7W5Z - chains c3 and q of the 116 polymer chains in the assembly; structure by electron microscopy, 3.02 A resolution.

[Chain c3]
Molecule: Ymf68
Source organism: Tetrahymena thermophila
UniProtKB: Q950Y6 (Q950Y6_TETTH); numbering as in UniProt (aligned over 1-594)
Sequence (594 residues; row label = number of the first residue in the row):
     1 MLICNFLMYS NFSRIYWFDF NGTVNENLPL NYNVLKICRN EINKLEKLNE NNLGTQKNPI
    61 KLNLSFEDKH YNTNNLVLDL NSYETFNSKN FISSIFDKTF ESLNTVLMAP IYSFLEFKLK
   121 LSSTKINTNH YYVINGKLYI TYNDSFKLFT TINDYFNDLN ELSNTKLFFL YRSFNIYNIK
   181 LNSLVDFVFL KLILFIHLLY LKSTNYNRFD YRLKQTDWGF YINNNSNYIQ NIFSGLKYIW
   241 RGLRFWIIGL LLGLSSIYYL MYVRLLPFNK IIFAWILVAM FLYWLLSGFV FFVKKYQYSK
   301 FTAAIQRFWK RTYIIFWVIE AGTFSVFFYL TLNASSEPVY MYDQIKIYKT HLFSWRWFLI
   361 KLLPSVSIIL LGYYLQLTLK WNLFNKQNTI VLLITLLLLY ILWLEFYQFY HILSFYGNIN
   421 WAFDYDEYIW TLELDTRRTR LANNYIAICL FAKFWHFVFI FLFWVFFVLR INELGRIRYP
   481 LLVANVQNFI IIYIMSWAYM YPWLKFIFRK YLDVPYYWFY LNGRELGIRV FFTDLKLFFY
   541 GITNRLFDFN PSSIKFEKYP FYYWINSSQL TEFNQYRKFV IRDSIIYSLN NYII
Disordered / not traced: 1-12, 73-86, 124-128
Residues lining bound ligands:
  - 1,2-diacyl-sn-glycero-3-phosphocholine (PC1), molecule 1: F281, L285, F289, F292, Y296, I305, F308, W309, T312, I315, F316, I319, E320
  - 1,2-diacyl-sn-glycero-3-phosphocholine (PC1), molecule 2: L286, F289, F292, V293, Y296, Q297, F301, W309, T312, Y313, F316, F459, L462, F463, F466, R478, P480, L481, A484
  - 1,2-diacyl-sn-glycero-3-phosphocholine (PC1), molecule 3: F327, L402, W403, F406, F409, L413, Y416, G417, I448, F451, A452, F454, W455
  - 1,2-diacyl-sn-glycero-3-phosphocholine (PC1), molecule 4: F328, L352, F353, S354, W355, R356, I494, W497, A498, M500, Y501, W503, L504, F506, I507
  - 1,2-diacyl-sn-glycero-3-phosphocholine (PC1), molecule 5: Y329, L332, N333, A334, S335, L504, K505, F508, R509, L512
  - 1,2-diacyl-sn-glycero-3-phosphocholine (PC1), molecule 6: L393, L396, L397, L399, Y400, W403, L404
  - 1,2-diacyl-sn-glycero-3-phosphocholine (PC1), molecule 7: A452, W455, H456

[Chain q]
Molecule: Transmembrane protein, putative
Source organism: Tetrahymena thermophila
UniProtKB: Q23D87 (Q23D87_TETTS); residue numbers follow UniProt; this construct covers 1-173
Sequence (173 residues; numbered 1 to 173; the number before each row is that of its first residue):
     1 MDNNYHFWGN GDRQDVSLSY EDYYSILDCL LDEKLSPQGL MKFKNLHEVS MYGVSYVPLY
    61 CFPVAYGISH MLTGKVRRGH SGYRNLFSLM SVVLPFTCWY AYTTPIPRRL YTEIICSNNA
   121 DGAYVRNRIK QQKPGIWRKL SQQLYNKNFR FPELNQDLTA TEFPLDYVAP HKF
Residues lining bound ligands: 1,2-diacyl-sn-glycero-3-phosphocholine (PC1): Y20, E21, Y24, F87, M90, S91, L94, P95, C98, W99, Y102, T103

[How chain c3 and chain q interact]
Contacting residue pairs (98):
  R356(c3) - E21(q)  salt bridge
  R356(c3) - W99(q)
  L359(c3) - P95(q)  hydrophobic
  L359(c3) - F96(q)  hydrophobic
  L359(c3) - W99(q)  hydrophobic
  V366(c3) - V92(q)  hydrophobic
  I369(c3) - S88(q)
  Y373(c3) - R78(q)
  Y373(c3) - N85(q)
  Q487(c3) - R84(q)  hydrogen bond
  I490(c3) - R84(q)
  Y493(c3) - S91(q)  hydrogen bond
  Y493(c3) - V92(q)
  W497(c3) - S91(q)
  F506(c3) - Y24(q)
  I507(c3) - V54(q)  hydrophobic
  K510(c3) - M51(q)
  Y511(c3) - M51(q)
  Y511(c3) - Y52(q)
  Y511(c3) - S55(q)  hydrogen bond
  Y511(c3) - Y56(q)
  R524(c3) - W8(q)
  R524(c3) - N45(q)  hydrogen bond
  R524(c3) - E48(q)  salt bridge
  L526(c3) - F7(q)  hydrophobic
  L526(c3) - W8(q)  hydrophobic
  L526(c3) - E48(q)
  G527(c3) - Y52(q)
  G527(c3) - Y56(q)  hydrogen bond (backbone-side chain)
  R529(c3) - F7(q)
  V530(c3) - V49(q)
  V530(c3) - Y52(q)  hydrophobic
  V530(c3) - Y60(q)
  F531(c3) - Y56(q)
  F531(c3) - L59(q)  hydrophobic
  F531(c3) - Y60(q)  hydrogen bond (backbone-side chain)
  T533(c3) - G9(q)
  T533(c3) - N10(q)
  D534(c3) - Y20(q)  hydrogen bond
  D534(c3) - G53(q)
  D534(c3) - Y60(q)
  D534(c3) - R108(q)  salt bridge
  L535(c3) - Y60(q)  hydrogen bond (backbone-side chain)
  K536(c3) - N10(q)  hydrogen bond
  K536(c3) - G11(q)
  L537(c3) - G9(q)
  L537(c3) - N10(q)
  L537(c3) - G11(q)
  L537(c3) - I106(q)
  L537(c3) - P107(q)
  L537(c3) - R108(q)
  F538(c3) - Y20(q)  hydrophobic
  F538(c3) - V57(q)  hydrophobic
  F538(c3) - Y60(q)  hydrophobic
  F538(c3) - A101(q)
  F538(c3) - I106(q)  hydrophobic
  F539(c3) - R13(q)
  Y540(c3) - M1(q)  hydrogen bond
  Y540(c3) - R13(q)  hydrogen bond (backbone-side chain)
  G541(c3) - T104(q)
  G541(c3) - P105(q)
  I542(c3) - T104(q)
  T543(c3) - R13(q)
  N544(c3) - R13(q)  hydrogen bond
  R545(c3) - Y100(q)  hydrogen bond (side chain-backbone)
  R545(c3) - T103(q)  hydrogen bond
  R545(c3) - T104(q)  hydrogen bond
  L546(c3) - Y100(q)
  F549(c3) - N146(q)
  P551(c3) - K139(q)
  P551(c3) - Q142(q)
  S552(c3) - Q142(q)  hydrogen bond (backbone-side chain)
  S552(c3) - A169(q)
  I554(c3) - R138(q)
  I554(c3) - Y167(q)
  K555(c3) - R138(q)
  F556(c3) - Y167(q)  hydrophobic
  Y562(c3) - L165(q)  hydrogen bond (side chain-backbone)
  Y562(c3) - D166(q)
  Y563(c3) - P134(q)  hydrophobic
  Y563(c3) - R138(q)
  Y563(c3) - D166(q)  hydrogen bond
  I565(c3) - K130(q)
  I565(c3) - Q131(q)  hydrogen bond (backbone-side chain)
  S567(c3) - Q131(q)
  Q569(c3) - E162(q)
  L570(c3) - N127(q)
  L570(c3) - K130(q)
  T571(c3) - N127(q)
  T571(c3) - Q131(q)
  E572(c3) - A123(q)
  E572(c3) - N127(q)  hydrogen bond
  N574(c3) - K34(q)
  N574(c3) - Y124(q)
  N574(c3) - R128(q)
  Q575(c3) - R128(q)
  Q575(c3) - Q131(q)  hydrogen bond
  F579(c3) - Q132(q)
Other interface residues (no listed pair), chain c3 (59 interface residues in all): L370, V514, N522, I528, F532, S553, N566, Y576, R582
Other interface residues (no listed pair), chain q (66 interface residues in all): D2, N4, H6, D12, H47, L89, Q143, F163, P164

[Overview]
The interface between chain c3 and chain q involves 59 residues on one side and 66 on the other, with 21
hydrogen bonds and 3 salt bridges. Polar contacts include R356(c3)-E21(q), R524(c3)-E48(q) and
D534(c3)-R108(q). One 1,2-diacyl-sn-glycero-3-phosphocholine molecule is bound between chain c3 and chain q.
Here chain c3 is Ymf68 and chain q is Transmembrane protein, putative, both from Tetrahymena thermophila.
Entry 7W5Z (Cryo-EM structure of Tetrahymena thermophila mitochondrial complex IV, composite dimer model) was
determined by electron microscopy (same publication as 7TGH).
